PDB entry 5R0R | X-ray diffraction, 1.73 A resolution | chains A and B

[Chain A]
Molecule: Pre-mRNA-splicing factor 8
Organism: Saccharomyces cerevisiae (strain ATCC 204508 / S288c)
Notes: fragment: yPrp8 RNaseH
UniProtKB: P33334 (PRP8_YEAST); numbering as in UniProt (aligned over 1836-2090)
Amino-acid sequence (258 residues; numbered 1833 to 2090; the number before each row is that of its first residue):
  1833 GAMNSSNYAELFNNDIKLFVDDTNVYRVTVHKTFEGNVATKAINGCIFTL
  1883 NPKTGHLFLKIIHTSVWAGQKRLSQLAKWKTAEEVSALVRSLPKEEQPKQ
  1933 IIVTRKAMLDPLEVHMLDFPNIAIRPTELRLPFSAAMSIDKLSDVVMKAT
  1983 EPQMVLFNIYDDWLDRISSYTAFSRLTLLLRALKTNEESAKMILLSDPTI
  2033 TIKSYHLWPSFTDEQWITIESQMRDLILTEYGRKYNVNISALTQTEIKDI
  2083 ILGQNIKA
Disordered / not traced: 2070-2090
Differences from the reference sequence: expression tag (1833-1835)
UniProt features mapped onto this chain:
  - mutagenesis: Asp1853 (D1853A: Alters protein folding. Severely impaired growth. Strongly reduced growth at 35 degrees Celsius; when associated with A-1854; D1853N: Reduced growth at 30 degrees Celsius ...), Asp1854 (D1854A: Reduced growth at 30 degrees Celsius. Strongly reduced growth at 16 degrees Celsius. Strongly reduced growth at 35 degrees Celsius; when associated with A-1853 ...), Thr1855 (T1855A: Reduced growth at 30 degrees Celsius. Strongly reduced growth at 16 degrees Celsius), Thr1936 (T1936A: Reduced growth at 30 degrees Celsius. Strongly reduced growth at 16 degrees Celsius), Arg1937 (R1937K: Severely impaired growth. Reduced growth at 30 degrees Celsius. Strongly reduced growth at 16 degrees Celsius)

[Chain B]
Molecule: A1 cistron-splicing factor AAR2
Organism: Saccharomyces cerevisiae (strain ATCC 204508 / S288c)
Notes: fragment: GAMA - Aar2(1-152) - SSSSS - Aar2(171-317); engineered mutation(s): L153_D170delinsSSSSS
UniProtKB: P32357 (AAR2_YEAST); aligned to UniProt positions 1-317 over residues 1-317
Amino-acid sequence (308 residues; numbered -3 to 317; 13 numbers in that range are skipped by the numbering (no residue carries them; nothing is unmodelled there); the number before each row is that of its first residue; numbers below 1 keep their minus sign (Gly-3 is residue -3)):
    -3 GAMAMNTVPFTSAPIEVTIGIDQYSFNVKENQPFHGIKDIPIGHVHVIHF
    47 QHADNSSMRYGYWFDCRMGNFYIQYDPKDGLYKMMEERDGAKFENIVHNF
    97 KERQMMVSYPKIDEDDTWYNLTEFVQMDKIRKIVRKDENQFSYVDSSMTT
   147 VQENEL
   166 SSSSSDPAHSLNYTVINFKSREAIRPGHEMEDFLDKSYYLNTVMLQGIFK
   216 NSSNYFGELQFAFLNAMFFGNYGSSLQWHAMIELICSSATVPKHMLDKLD
   266 EILYYQIKTLPEQYSDILLNERVWNICLYSSFQKNSLHNTEKIMENKYPE
   316 LL
Disordered / not traced: -3 to 0, 166-169
Differences from the reference sequence: expression tag (-3 to 0); conflict Ser166 (Leu153 in P32357), Ser167 (Lys154 in P32357), Ser170 (Leu157 in P32357)
UniProt features mapped onto this chain:
  - region: Leu261 to Ile282 (Leucine-zipper)
  - modified residue: Ser253 (Phosphoserine), Thr274 (Phosphothreonine)

[Interface between chain A and chain B]
Pairs across the interface (17):
  Gln1907(A) with Met195(B); Leu199(B)
  Leu1908(A) with Met195(B), hydrophobic
  Trp1911(A) with Glu194(B); Met195(B), hydrophobic; Phe198(B), hydrophobic
  Asp1942(A) with Lys184(B), salt bridge
  Glu1945(A) with Lys184(B), salt bridge
  Val1946(A) with Ile189(B), hydrophobic; Glu194(B); Phe198(B), hydrophobic
  His1947(A) with Glu194(B)
  Leu1949(A) with Lys184(B); Ser185(B); Arg186(B); Ile189(B), hydrophobic
  Asp1950(A) with Arg186(B), salt bridge

[Overview]
9 residues of chain A face 8 of chain B across their interface; the contacts include 3 salt bridges. Among the
polar pairs are Asp1942(A)-Lys184(B), Glu1945(A)-Lys184(B) and Asp1950(A)-Arg186(B). UniProt lists 5
mutagenesis sites on chain A.
Here chain A is Pre-mRNA-splicing factor 8 and chain B is A1 cistron-splicing factor AAR2, both from
Saccharomyces cerevisiae (strain ATCC 204508 / S288c). Entry 5R0R (PanDDA analysis group deposition --
Auto-refined data of Aar2/RNaseH for ground state model 05, DMSO-free) was determined by X-ray diffraction
(same publication as 5QY1, 5QY2, 5QY3, 5QY4, 5QY5, 5QY6 and 128 further entries).
